Entry 8JZZ (electron microscopy, 3.31 A resolution); this record covers chains A and D of the 6 polymer chains in the assembly.

[Chain A]
Protein: C5a anaphylatoxin chemotactic receptor 1
Source organism: Homo sapiens
UniProt: P21730 (C5AR1_HUMAN); numbering as in UniProt (aligned over 2-350)
Sequence (406 residues; row label = number of the first residue in the row; numbers below 1 keep their minus sign (Met-55 is residue -55)):
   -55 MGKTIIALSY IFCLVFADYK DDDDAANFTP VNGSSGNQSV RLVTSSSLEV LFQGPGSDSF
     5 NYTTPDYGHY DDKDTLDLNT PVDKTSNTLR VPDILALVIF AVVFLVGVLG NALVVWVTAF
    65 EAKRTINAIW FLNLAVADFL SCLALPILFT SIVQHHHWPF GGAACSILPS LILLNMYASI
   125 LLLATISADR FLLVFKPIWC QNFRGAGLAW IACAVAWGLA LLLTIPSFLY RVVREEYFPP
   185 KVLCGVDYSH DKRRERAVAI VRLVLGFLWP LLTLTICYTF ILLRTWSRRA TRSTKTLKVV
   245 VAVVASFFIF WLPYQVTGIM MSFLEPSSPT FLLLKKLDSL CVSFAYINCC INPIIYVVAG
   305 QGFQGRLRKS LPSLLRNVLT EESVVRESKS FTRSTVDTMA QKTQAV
Not modelled in the structure: -55 to 21, 315-350
Construct notes: initiating methionine (-55); expression tag (-54 to 1)
Disulfide bonds: Cys109-Cys188
Curated features (UniProtKB/Swiss-Prot):
  - region: Asp10 to Asp18 (Required for CHIPS binding), Asp21 to Ser30 (Involved in C5a binding)
  - modified residue: Tyr11 (Sulfotyrosine), Tyr14 (Sulfotyrosine), Ser314 (Phosphoserine), Ser317 (Phosphoserine), Ser327 (Phosphoserine), Ser332 (Phosphoserine), Ser334 (Phosphoserine), Ser338 (Phosphoserine)
  - glycosylation: Asn5 (N-linked (GlcNAc...) asparagine)

[Chain D]
Protein: C5a anaphylatoxin
Source organism: Homo sapiens
UniProt: P01031 (CO5_HUMAN); residues 1-74 here correspond to UniProt positions 678-751 (UniProt number = residue number + 677)
Sequence (74 residues; row label = number of the first residue in the row):
     1 TLQKKIEEIA AKYKHSVVKK CCYDGACVNN DETCEQRAAR ISLGPRCIKA FTECCVVASQ
    61 LRANISHKDM QLGR
Not modelled in the structure: 74
Disulfide bonds: Cys21-Cys47, Cys22-Cys54, Cys34-Cys55
What the authors report for this chain:
  - conformationally variable residues: Gln71, Leu72, Gly73

[Interface between chain A and chain D]
Pairs across the interface - 43 pairs, chain A then chain D:
  Pro25(A) with Asp24(D)
  Val26(A) with Asp24(D), hydrogen bond (backbone-side chain)
  Asp27(A) with Asp24(D), hydrogen bond (backbone-side chain); Ile41(D)
  Lys28(A) with Asn29(D), hydrogen bond; Arg40(D), hydrogen bond (backbone-side chain)
  Thr29(A) with Arg40(D)
  Leu92(A) with Gln71(D); Leu72(D), hydrophobic
  His100(A) with Asp69(D); Gln71(D)
  Leu117(A) with Leu72(D), hydrophobic; Gly73(D)
  Met120(A) with Leu72(D), hydrophobic
  Arg175(A) with Leu72(D), hydrogen bond (side chain-backbone)
  Arg178(A) with His67(D)
  Glu180(A) with Ala26(D); Cys27(D); Val28(D)
  Tyr181(A) with Gln3(D)
  Phe182(A) with Ile6(D), hydrophobic; Ala26(D)
  Leu187(A) with His67(D); Asp69(D)
  Cys188(A) with Met70(D)
  Gly189(A) with His67(D); Lys68(D); Met70(D)
  Val190(A) with His67(D); Lys68(D); Met70(D), hydrophobic
  Asp191(A) with His67(D), salt bridge
  Tyr192(A) with Lys68(D)
  His194(A) with Ile65(D); Ser66(D)
  Glu199(A) with Lys68(D)
  Arg206(A) with Gly73(D)
  Tyr258(A) with Gly73(D)
  Met265(A) with Met70(D), hydrophobic
  Leu276(A) with Asn30(D)
  Asp282(A) with Gln71(D)
  Val286(A) with Leu72(D), hydrophobic
  Tyr290(A) with Leu72(D)
Also at the interface, not in a pair above, chain A (35 interface residues in all): Ser95, Ile116, Val176, Ser266, Pro270, Lys279
Also at the interface, not in a pair above, chain D (23 interface residues in all): Leu2, Lys20, Cys21, Arg37

[Overview]
The interface between chain A and chain D involves 35 residues on one side and 23 on the other, with 5
hydrogen bonds and 1 salt bridge. Polar pairs include Asp191(A)-His67(D), Val26(A)-Asp24(D) and
Asp27(A)-Asp24(D). From the paper: conformational variability at Gln71(D), Leu72(D) and Gly73(D).
Here chain A is C5a anaphylatoxin chemotactic receptor 1 and chain D is C5a anaphylatoxin, both from Homo
sapiens. Entry 8JZZ (Structure of human C5a-desArg bound human C5aR1 in complex with Go) was determined by
electron microscopy (same publication as 8HPT, 8HQC, 8I95, 8I97, 8I9A, 8I9L and 3 further entries).
